8T1T - chains B and C of the 4 polymer chains in the assembly; structure by X-ray diffraction, 1.55 A resolution.

Chain B:
Protein: RiPP precursor (SonA)
Source organism: Shewanella oneidensis
Notes: engineered mutation(s): Deletion of sequence QSY
UniProt: Q8EGW2 (Q8EGW2_SHEON); aligned to UniProt positions 1-68 over residues 8-75 (the alignment contains insertions or deletions, so no single offset holds)
Chain sequence (75 residues; numbered 1 to 75; the number before each row is that of its first residue):
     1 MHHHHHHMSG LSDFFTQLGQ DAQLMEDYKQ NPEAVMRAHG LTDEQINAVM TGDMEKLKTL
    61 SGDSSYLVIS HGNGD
Disordered / not traced: 1-7, 64-75
Sequence notes: initiating methionine (1); expression tag (2-7)
What the authors report for this chain:
  - conformationally variable residues (order/disorder transition): D63
  - mutagenesis - K58DEL/T59DEL/L60DEL/S61DEL/G62DEL/D63DEL/S64DEL: decreased catalytic activity with Alpha-N-methyltransferase (SonM) (chain C)

Chain C:
Protein: Alpha-N-methyltransferase (SonM)
Source organism: Shewanella oneidensis
UniProt: Q8EGW3 (Q8EGW3_SHEON); residue numbers follow UniProt; this construct covers 1-263
Chain sequence (263 residues; row label = number of the first residue in the row):
     1 MGSLVCVGTG LQLAGQISVL SRSYIEHADI VFSLLPDGFS QRWLTKLNPN VINLQQFYAQ
    61 NGEVKNRRDT YEQMVNAILD AVRAGKKTVC ALYGHPGVFA CVSHMAITRA KAEGFSAKME
   121 PGISAEACLW ADLGIDPGNS GHQSFEASQF MFFNHVPDPT THLLLWQIAI AGEHTLTQFH
   181 TSSDRLQILV EQLNQWYPLD HEVVIYEAAN LPIQAPRIER LPLANLPQAH LMPISTLLIP
   241 PAKKLEYNYA ILAKLGIGPE DLG
Disordered / not traced: 1
Metal / ion sites: Zn2+: E126, H142 (shared with 2 residues of chain A)
Residues lining bound ligands: S-adenosylmethionine (SAM): L11, Y93, G94, H95, V98, F99, S124, A125, W166, Q167, Y206, E207, A208, N210, P233, I234, S235, T236
What the authors report for this chain:
  - self-association interface (contacts with another copy of this molecule); pairs are residue here / residue on that copy: G263-R68 (hydrogen bond), G263

Interface between chain B and chain C:
Pairs across the interface (16):
  G19(B) - L20(C)
  Q20(B) - V19(C)
  Q20(B) - L20(C)
  Q20(B) - S23(C)
  D21(B) - L20(C)
  D21(B) - S23(C)
  A22(B) - L20(C)
  A22(B) - S23(C)  hydrogen bond (backbone-side chain)
  A22(B) - Y24(C)
  Q23(B) - H27(C)
  Q23(B) - K87(C)  hydrogen bond
  M25(B) - Y24(C)
  E26(B) - Y24(C)  hydrogen bond
  E26(B) - K87(C)  salt bridge
  K29(B) - Y24(C)
  K29(B) - K118(C)

Overview:
8 residues of chain B face 7 of chain C across their interface, with 3 hydrogen bonds and 1 salt bridge. Among
the polar pairs are E26(B)-K87(C), A22(B)-S23(C) and Q23(B)-K87(C). Chain C binds S-adenosylmethionine. The
paper reports that K58DEL/T59DEL/L60DEL/S61DEL/G62DEL/D63DEL/S64DEL of chain B reduce catalytic activity with
Alpha-N-methyltransferase (SonM) (chain C); conformational variability at D63(B).
Here chain B is RiPP precursor (SonA) and chain C is Alpha-N-methyltransferase (SonM), both from Shewanella
oneidensis. Entry 8T1T (Structure of the alpha-N-methyltransferase (SonM) and RiPP precursor (SonA with QSY
deletion) heteromeric complex (bound to ...) was determined by X-ray diffraction together with 8T1S from the
same study.
